5KYX - chains A and B; structure by X-ray diffraction, 3.52 A resolution.

== Chain A ==
Molecule: Protein transport protein Sec23A
Source organism: Homo sapiens
UniProt: Q15436 (SC23A_HUMAN); numbering as in UniProt (aligned over 1-765)
Sequence (765 residues; numbered 1 to 765; the number before each row is that of its first residue):
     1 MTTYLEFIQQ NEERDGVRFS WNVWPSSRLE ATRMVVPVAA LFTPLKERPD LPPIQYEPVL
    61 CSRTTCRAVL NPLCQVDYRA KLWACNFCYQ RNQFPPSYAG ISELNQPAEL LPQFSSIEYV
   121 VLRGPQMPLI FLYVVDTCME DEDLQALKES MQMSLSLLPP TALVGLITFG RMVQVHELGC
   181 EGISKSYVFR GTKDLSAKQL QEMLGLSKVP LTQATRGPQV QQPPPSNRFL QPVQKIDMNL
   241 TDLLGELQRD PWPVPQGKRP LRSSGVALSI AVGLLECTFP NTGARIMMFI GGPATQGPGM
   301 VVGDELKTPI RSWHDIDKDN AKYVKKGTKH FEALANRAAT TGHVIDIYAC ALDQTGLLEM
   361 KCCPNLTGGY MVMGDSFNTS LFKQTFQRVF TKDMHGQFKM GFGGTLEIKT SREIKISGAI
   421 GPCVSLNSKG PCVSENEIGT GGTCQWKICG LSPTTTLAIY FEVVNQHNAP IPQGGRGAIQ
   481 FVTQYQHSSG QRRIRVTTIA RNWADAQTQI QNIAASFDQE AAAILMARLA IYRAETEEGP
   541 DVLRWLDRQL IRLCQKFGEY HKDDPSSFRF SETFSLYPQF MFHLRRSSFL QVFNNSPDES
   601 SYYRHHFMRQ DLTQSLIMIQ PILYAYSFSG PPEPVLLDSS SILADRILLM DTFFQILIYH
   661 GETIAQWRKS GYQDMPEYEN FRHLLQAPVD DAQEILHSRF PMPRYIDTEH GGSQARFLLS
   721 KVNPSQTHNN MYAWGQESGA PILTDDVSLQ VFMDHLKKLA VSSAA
Not modelled in the structure: 1-2, 210-225, 465-474, 723-740, 763-765
Glycans and other covalent adducts: covalent link Gln673-Leu685; covalent link Gln750-Asp754
Bound ions: Zn2+: Cys61, Cys66, Cys85, Cys88
From the paper describing this entry:
  - mutagenesis - F628A/F681A: decreased binding to TANGO1
  - mutagenesis - F628A/F681A, Y672K/Y678A: abolished binding to Sec31a

== Chain B ==
Molecule: Protein transport protein Sec24D
Source organism: Homo sapiens
UniProt: O94855 (SC24D_HUMAN); residues 267-1033 here correspond to UniProt positions 266-1032 (UniProt number = residue number - 1)
Sequence (770 residues; each row starts with the number of its first residue; note: 263 numbers in that range are skipped by the numbering (no residue carries them; nothing is unmodelled there)):
     1 AMG
   267 SPIQVIENDR ASRGGQVYAT NTRGQIPPLV TTDCMIQDQG NASPRFIRCT TYCFPCTSDM
   327 AKQAQIPLAA VIKPFATIPS NESPLYLVNH GESGPVRCNR CKAYMCPFMQ FIEGGRRYQC
   387 GFCNCVNDVP PFYFQHLDHI GRRLDHYEKP ELSLGSYEYV ATLDYCRKSK PPNPPAFIFM
   447 IDVSYSNIKN GLVKLICEEL KTMLEKIPKE EQEETSAIRV GFITYNKVLH FFNVKSNLAQ
   507 PQMMVVTDVG EVFVPLLDGF LVNYQESQSV IHNLLDQIPD MFADSNENET VFAPVIQAGM
   567 EALKAADCPG KLFIFHSSLP TAEAPGKLKN RDDKKLVNTD KEKILFQPQT NVYDSLAKDC
   627 VAHGCSVTLF LFPSQYVDVA SLGLVPQLTG GTLYKYNNFQ MHLDRQQFLN DLRNDIEKKI
   687 GFDAIMRVRT STGFRATDFF GGILMNNTTD VEMAAIDCDK AVTVEFKHDD KLSEDSGALI
   747 QCAVLYTTIS GQRRLRIHNL GLNCSSQLAD LYKSCETDAL INFFAKSAFK AVLHQPLKVI
   807 REILVNQTAH MLACYRKNCA SPSAASQLIL PDSMKVLPVY MNCLLKNCVL LSRPEISTDE
   867 RAYQRQLVMT MGVADSQLFF YPQLLPIHTL DVKSTMLPAA VRCSESRLSE EGIFLLANGL
   927 HMFLWLGVSS PPELIQGIFN VPSFAHINTD MTLLPEVGNP YSQQLRMIMG IIQQKRPYSM
   987 KLTIVKQREQ PEMVFRQFLV EDKGLYGGSS YVDFLCCVHK EICQLLN
Not modelled in the structure: 1011-1013
Cystine bridges: Cys322-Cys770
Glycans and other covalent adducts: covalent link Tyr284-Gln291
Differences from the reference sequence: expression tag (1-3)
Bound ions: Zn2+: Cys364, Cys367, Cys386, Cys389
UniProt features mapped onto this chain:
  - region: Cys364 to Cys389 (Zinc finger-like)
  - binding site (Zn(2+)): Cys364, Cys367, Cys386, Cys389
  - modified residue: Ser267 (Phosphoserine)

== Interface between chain A and chain B ==
Pairs across the interface - 30 pairs, chain A then chain B:
  Met172(A) with Pro521(B)
  Gln174(A) with Met510(B)
  Gly182(A) with Gln506(B); Gln543(B)
  Ile183(A) with Gln506(B), hydrogen bond (backbone-side chain); Pro507(B); Gln543(B); Met547(B), hydrophobic
  Ser184(A) with Gln506(B); Pro507(B); Gln508(B); Met509(B)
  Lys185(A) with Met509(B)
  Ser186(A) with Met509(B), hydrogen bond (backbone-backbone); Met510(B); Val511(B), hydrogen bond (backbone-backbone)
  Tyr187(A) with Val511(B); Thr513(B)
  Val188(A) with Met510(B), hydrophobic; Val511(B), hydrogen bond (backbone-backbone); Phe519(B)
  Phe189(A) with Phe519(B)
  Arg190(A) with Asp514(B); Glu517(B), salt bridge; Val518(B), hydrogen bond (side chain-backbone); Phe519(B)
  Met203(A) with Thr513(B), hydrogen bond (backbone-side chain)
  Trp252(A) with Pro521(B); Leu522(B); Leu523(B), hydrophobic
Interface residues without a listed pair, chain B (18 interface residues in all): Phe498, Val512

== Overview ==
Chain A and chain B form an interface of 13 and 18 residues respectively, with 6 hydrogen bonds and 1 salt
bridge. Polar contacts include Arg190(A)-Glu517(B), Ile183(A)-Gln506(B) and Arg190(A)-Val518(B). The paper
reports that F628A/F681A and Y672K/Y678A of chain A abolish binding to Sec31a; F628A/F681A of chain A reduce
binding to TANGO1.
Here chain A is Protein transport protein Sec23A and chain B is Protein transport protein Sec24D, both from
Homo sapiens. Entry 5KYX (crystal structure of Sec23 and TANGO1 peptide1 complex) was determined by X-ray
diffraction together with 5KYU, 5KYN and 5KYW from the same study.
